PDB entry 7UJI | X-ray diffraction, 2.30 A resolution | chains A and B

[Chain A (and B)]
Molecule: Serine hydroxymethyltransferase
Source organism: Glycine max
Notes: EC 2.1.2.1; chain B of this document is another copy of the same molecule, construct and numbering; everything in this record applies to it too
UniProtKB: A0A0R0IK90 (A0A0R0IK90_SOYBN); residues 1-471 here correspond to UniProt positions 71-541 (UniProt number = residue number + 70)
Sequence (491 residues; each row starts with the number of its first residue; numbers below 1 keep their minus sign (Met-19 is residue -19)):
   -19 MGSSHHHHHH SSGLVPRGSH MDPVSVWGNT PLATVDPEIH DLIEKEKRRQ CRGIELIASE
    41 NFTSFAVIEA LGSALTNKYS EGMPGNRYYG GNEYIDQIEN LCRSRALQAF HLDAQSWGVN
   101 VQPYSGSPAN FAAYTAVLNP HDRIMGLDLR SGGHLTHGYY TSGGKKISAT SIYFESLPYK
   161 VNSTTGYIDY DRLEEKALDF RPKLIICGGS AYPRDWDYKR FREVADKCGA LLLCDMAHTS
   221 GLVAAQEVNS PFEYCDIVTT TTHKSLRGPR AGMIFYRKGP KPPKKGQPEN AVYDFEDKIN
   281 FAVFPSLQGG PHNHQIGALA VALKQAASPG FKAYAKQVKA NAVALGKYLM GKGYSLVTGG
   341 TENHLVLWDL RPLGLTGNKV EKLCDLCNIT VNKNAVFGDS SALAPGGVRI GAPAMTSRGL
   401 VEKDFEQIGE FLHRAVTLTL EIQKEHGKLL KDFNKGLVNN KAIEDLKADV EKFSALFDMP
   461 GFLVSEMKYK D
Not modelled in the structure: -19 to -2, 264-268, 380-383, 470-471 (chain B: -19 to -1, 264-268, 380-383, 470-471)
Modified positions: Lys244 ((2S)-2-amino-6-[[3-hydroxy-2-methyl-5-(phosphonooxymethyl)pyridin-4-yl]methylideneamino]hexanoic acid; LLP)
Construct notes: initiating methionine (-19); expression tag (-18 to 0); engineered mutation Arg130 (Pro200 in A0A0R0IK90)

[Interface between chain A and chain B]
Residue-residue contacts (225):
  His0(A) - Ala313(B)
  Met1(A) - Ala313(B)
  Met1(A) - Tyr314(B)  hydrophobic
  Met1(A) - Gln317(B)
  Asp2(A) - Gly310(B)
  Val4(A) - Ser397(B)
  Val4(A) - Arg398(B)
  Val4(A) - Asp458(B)
  Val4(A) - Met459(B)
  Val4(A) - Pro460(B)
  Trp7(A) - Phe42(B)
  Trp7(A) - Ser44(B)
  Trp7(A) - Arg247(B)
  Trp7(A) - Gln305(B)  hydrogen bond (backbone-side chain)
  Trp7(A) - Ser397(B)
  Trp7(A) - Pro460(B)  hydrophobic
  Gly8(A) - Ser44(B)
  Gly8(A) - Phe45(B)  hydrogen bond (backbone-backbone)
  Gly8(A) - Pro460(B)
  Gly8(A) - Gly461(B)  hydrogen bond (backbone-backbone)
  Asn9(A) - Phe45(B)
  Asn9(A) - Met459(B)  hydrogen bond (side chain-backbone)
  Asn9(A) - Pro460(B)
  Asn9(A) - Gly461(B)
  Asn9(A) - Phe462(B)  hydrogen bond (side chain-backbone)
  Asn9(A) - Leu463(B)
  Thr10(A) - Phe45(B)
  Thr10(A) - Ala46(B)
  Pro11(A) - Phe45(B)  hydrophobic
  Pro11(A) - Glu49(B)
  Leu12(A) - Ala46(B)  hydrophobic
  Leu12(A) - Glu49(B)  hydrogen bond (backbone-side chain)
  Leu12(A) - Ala50(B)
  Leu12(A) - Val301(B)  hydrophobic
  Val15(A) - Ala46(B)  hydrophobic
  Val15(A) - Lys304(B)
  Val15(A) - Gln305(B)
  Asp16(A) - Arg85(B)  salt bridge
  Asp16(A) - Ala300(B)
  Asp16(A) - Val301(B)
  Asp16(A) - Lys304(B)
  Glu18(A) - Leu81(B)
  Glu18(A) - Arg85(B)  salt bridge
  Ile19(A) - Arg85(B)
  Ile19(A) - Gly297(B)
  Ile19(A) - Ala300(B)  hydrophobic
  Ile19(A) - Val301(B)  hydrophobic
  Leu22(A) - Gln77(B)
  Leu22(A) - Ile78(B)  hydrophobic
  Ile23(A) - Ala50(B)  hydrophobic
  Ile23(A) - Ser53(B)
  Ile23(A) - Leu55(B)  hydrophobic
  Lys25(A) - Tyr74(B)
  Glu26(A) - Lys58(B)
  Glu26(A) - Tyr74(B)
  Lys27(A) - Ala54(B)
  Arg29(A) - Lys58(B)
  Arg29(A) - Gly71(B)  hydrogen bond (side chain-backbone)
  Arg29(A) - Glu73(B)
  Gln30(A) - Ala54(B)  hydrogen bond (side chain-backbone)
  Gln30(A) - Asn57(B)  hydrogen bond
  Glu35(A) - Lys58(B)  salt bridge
  Ile37(A) - Tyr69(B)  hydrophobic
  Ser39(A) - Tyr69(B)  hydrogen bond
  Glu40(A) - Asn57(B)
  Glu40(A) - Lys58(B)  salt bridge
  Glu40(A) - Tyr59(B)  hydrogen bond (side chain-backbone)
  Asn41(A) - Asn57(B)
  Phe42(A) - Trp7(B)
  Phe42(A) - Asn57(B)
  Thr43(A) - Asn57(B)  hydrogen bond (backbone-side chain)
  Ser44(A) - Trp7(B)
  Ser44(A) - Gly8(B)
  Phe45(A) - Gly8(B)  hydrogen bond (backbone-backbone)
  Phe45(A) - Asn9(B)
  Phe45(A) - Thr10(B)
  Phe45(A) - Pro11(B)  hydrophobic
  Ala46(A) - Thr10(B)
  Ala46(A) - Leu12(B)
  Ala46(A) - Val15(B)  hydrophobic
  Ile48(A) - Gly52(B)
  Ile48(A) - Ser53(B)
  Glu49(A) - Pro11(B)
  Glu49(A) - Leu12(B)  hydrogen bond (side chain-backbone)
  Ala50(A) - Leu12(B)
  Leu51(A) - Leu51(B)
  Leu51(A) - His294(B)
  Gly52(A) - Ile48(B)
  Gly52(A) - Gly52(B)
  Ser53(A) - Ile48(B)
  Ala54(A) - Lys27(B)
  Ala54(A) - Gln30(B)  hydrogen bond (backbone-side chain)
  Leu55(A) - Ile23(B)  hydrophobic
  Leu55(A) - Glu26(B)
  Thr56(A) - Thr43(B)
  Thr56(A) - Arg250(B)  hydrogen bond (backbone-side chain)
  Asn57(A) - Gln30(B)  hydrogen bond
  Asn57(A) - Glu40(B)
  Asn57(A) - Asn41(B)
  Asn57(A) - Phe42(B)
  Asn57(A) - Thr43(B)  hydrogen bond (side chain-backbone)
  Asn57(A) - Arg250(B)
  Lys58(A) - Arg29(B)
  Lys58(A) - Glu35(B)  salt bridge
  Lys58(A) - Glu40(B)  salt bridge
  Lys58(A) - Arg250(B)  hydrogen bond (backbone-side chain)
  Tyr59(A) - Ser39(B)
  Tyr59(A) - Glu40(B)  hydrogen bond (backbone-side chain)
  Tyr59(A) - His243(B)  hydrogen bond
  Tyr59(A) - Lys244(B)
  Tyr59(A) - Arg250(B)
  Tyr68(A) - Glu361(B)
  Tyr69(A) - Ile37(B)  hydrophobic
  Tyr69(A) - Ser39(B)  hydrogen bond
  Tyr69(A) - Asn372(B)
  Tyr69(A) - Arg389(B)  hydrogen bond
  Gly70(A) - Asp365(B)
  Gly70(A) - Thr370(B)
  Gly71(A) - Arg29(B)  hydrogen bond (backbone-side chain)
  Gly71(A) - Asp365(B)  hydrogen bond (backbone-side chain)
  Glu73(A) - Arg29(B)
  Tyr74(A) - Lys25(B)
  Tyr74(A) - Glu26(B)
  Gln77(A) - Leu22(B)
  Ile78(A) - Ile19(B)  hydrophobic
  Ile78(A) - Leu22(B)  hydrophobic
  Leu81(A) - Glu18(B)
  Leu81(A) - Ile19(B)  hydrophobic
  Arg85(A) - Asp16(B)  salt bridge
  Arg85(A) - Glu18(B)  salt bridge
  Arg85(A) - Ile19(B)
  Tyr104(A) - Tyr104(B)  hydrophobic
  Tyr104(A) - Ser105(B)
  Tyr104(A) - Pro108(B)  hydrophobic
  Tyr104(A) - Lys244(B)
  Tyr104(A) - His292(B)
  Ser105(A) - Tyr104(B)
  Ser105(A) - His292(B)  hydrogen bond
  Ser107(A) - Leu287(B)
  Ser107(A) - Gln288(B)
  Ser107(A) - Gly289(B)  hydrogen bond (side chain-backbone)
  Pro108(A) - Tyr104(B)  hydrophobic
  Phe111(A) - Tyr153(B)  hydrophobic
  Thr115(A) - Tyr153(B)  hydrogen bond
  Pro120(A) - Ile152(B)
  Pro120(A) - Tyr153(B)  hydrophobic
  His121(A) - His121(B)  hydrogen bond
  Leu135(A) - Pro285(B)  hydrophobic
  Lys145(A) - Phe281(B)
  Ile147(A) - Phe281(B)  hydrophobic
  Ile147(A) - Pro285(B)  hydrophobic
  Ile147(A) - Ser286(B)  hydrogen bond (backbone-side chain)
  Ser148(A) - Ser286(B)
  Ala149(A) - Ser286(B)  hydrogen bond (backbone-backbone)
  Ala149(A) - Leu287(B)  hydrophobic
  Ile152(A) - Pro120(B)
  Tyr153(A) - Phe111(B)  hydrophobic
  Tyr153(A) - Thr115(B)  hydrogen bond
  Tyr153(A) - Pro120(B)  hydrophobic
  Tyr153(A) - Tyr153(B)  hydrophobic
  Tyr153(A) - Phe154(B)
  Phe154(A) - Tyr153(B)
  His243(A) - Tyr59(B)
  Lys244(A) - Tyr59(B)
  Lys244(A) - Tyr104(B)
  Lys244(A) - Gly289(B)
  Lys244(A) - Gly290(B)
  Arg247(A) - Trp7(B)
  Arg250(A) - Thr56(B)  hydrogen bond (side chain-backbone)
  Arg250(A) - Asn57(B)
  Arg250(A) - Lys58(B)  hydrogen bond (side chain-backbone)
  Arg250(A) - Tyr59(B)
  Arg250(A) - His292(B)
  Phe281(A) - Ile147(B)  hydrophobic
  Pro285(A) - Leu135(B)  hydrophobic
  Pro285(A) - Ile147(B)  hydrophobic
  Ser286(A) - Ile147(B)  hydrogen bond (side chain-backbone)
  Ser286(A) - Ser148(B)
  Ser286(A) - Ala149(B)  hydrogen bond (backbone-backbone)
  Leu287(A) - Ser107(B)
  Leu287(A) - Ala149(B)  hydrophobic
  Gln288(A) - Ser107(B)
  Gly289(A) - Ser107(B)  hydrogen bond (backbone-side chain)
  Gly289(A) - Lys244(B)
  Gly290(A) - Lys244(B)
  His292(A) - Tyr104(B)
  His292(A) - Ser105(B)  hydrogen bond
  His292(A) - Arg250(B)
  His292(A) - Gln295(B)
  His294(A) - Leu51(B)
  Gln295(A) - His292(B)
  Gln295(A) - Gln295(B)  hydrogen bond
  Val301(A) - Leu12(B)  hydrophobic
  Val301(A) - Asp16(B)
  Val301(A) - Ile19(B)  hydrophobic
  Lys304(A) - Val15(B)
  Lys304(A) - Asp16(B)
  Gln305(A) - Trp7(B)  hydrogen bond (side chain-backbone)
  Gln305(A) - Val15(B)
  Gly310(A) - Asp2(B)
  Ala313(A) - His0(B)
  Tyr314(A) - Met1(B)  hydrophobic
  Gln317(A) - Met1(B)
  Asp365(A) - Gly70(B)
  Asp365(A) - Gly71(B)
  Thr370(A) - Gly70(B)
  Asn372(A) - Tyr69(B)
  Arg389(A) - Tyr69(B)  hydrogen bond
  Thr396(A) - Met1(B)
  Ser397(A) - Val4(B)
  Ser397(A) - Trp7(B)
  Arg398(A) - Val4(B)
  Gly399(A) - Met1(B)
  Leu400(A) - Met1(B)
  Asp458(A) - Val4(B)
  Met459(A) - Val4(B)
  Met459(A) - Asn9(B)  hydrogen bond (backbone-side chain)
  Pro460(A) - Val4(B)
  Pro460(A) - Trp7(B)  hydrophobic
  Pro460(A) - Gly8(B)
  Pro460(A) - Asn9(B)
  Gly461(A) - Gly8(B)  hydrogen bond (backbone-backbone)
  Gly461(A) - Asn9(B)
  Phe462(A) - Asn9(B)  hydrogen bond (backbone-side chain)
  Phe462(A) - Ala54(B)  hydrophobic
Also at the interface, not in a pair above, chain A (115 interface residues in all): Arg28, Glu61, Ile75, His134, Phe284, Pro291, Gly297, Ala300, Glu361, Lys373, Leu463
Also at the interface, not in a pair above, chain B (114 interface residues in all): Glu61, Tyr68, Ile75, His134, Phe284, Pro291, Lys373, Thr396, Gly399, Leu400, Val401

[Overview]
115 residues of chain A and 114 residues of chain B are in contact; the contacts include 44 hydrogen bonds and
8 salt bridges. Polar pairs include Asp16(A)-Arg85(B), Glu18(A)-Arg85(B) and Glu35(A)-Lys58(B).
Chain A and chain B are both Serine hydroxymethyltransferase (Glycine max); the structure, Structure of the
P130R single variant of serine hydroxymethyltransferase 8 from Glycine max cultivar Essex complexed ..., was
determined by X-ray diffraction, deposited together with 8DSK, 8FSD, 8DOM and 7UJH.
